PDB entry 8F1K | electron microscopy, 2.80 A resolution | chains M and B of the 10 polymer chains in the assembly

== Chain M ==
Name: RNA polymerase sigma-54 factor
Source organism: Escherichia coli
Reference sequence: P24255 (RP54_ECOLI); residue numbers follow UniProt; this construct covers 1-477
Amino-acid sequence (480 residues; numbered -2 to 477; the number before each row is that of its first residue; numbers below 1 keep their minus sign (Ser-2 is residue -2)):
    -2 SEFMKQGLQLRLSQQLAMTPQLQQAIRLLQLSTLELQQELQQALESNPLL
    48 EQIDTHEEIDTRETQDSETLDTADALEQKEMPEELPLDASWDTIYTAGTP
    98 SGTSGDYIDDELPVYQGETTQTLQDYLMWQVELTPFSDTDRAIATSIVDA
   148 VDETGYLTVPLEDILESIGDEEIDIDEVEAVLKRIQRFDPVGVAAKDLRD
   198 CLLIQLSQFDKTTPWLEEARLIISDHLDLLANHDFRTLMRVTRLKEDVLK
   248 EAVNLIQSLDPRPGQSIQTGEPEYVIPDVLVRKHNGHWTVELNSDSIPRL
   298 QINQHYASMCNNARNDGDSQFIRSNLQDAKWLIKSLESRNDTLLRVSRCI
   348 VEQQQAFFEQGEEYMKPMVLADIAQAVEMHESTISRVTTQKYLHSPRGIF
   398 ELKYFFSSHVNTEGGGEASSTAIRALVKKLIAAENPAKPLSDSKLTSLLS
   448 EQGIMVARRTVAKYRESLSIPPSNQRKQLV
Disordered / not traced: -2 to 10, 51-110
Sequence notes: expression tag (-2 to 0)
Swiss-Prot annotation at these positions:
  - DNA-binding region: Val366 to Thr385 (H-T-H motif)
  - motif: Ala454 to Arg462 (RPON box)

== Chain B ==
Molecule: 36-nt DNA strand
Sequence (36 nucleotides; row label = number of the first residue in the row):
    37 CGTTGTATTTATTGCAATTTTCGTGCCAATTTCTGG
Disordered / not traced: 37-38

== Interface between chain M and chain B ==
Contacting residue pairs (38; chain M residue first):
  Gln11(M) with DG50(B), phosphate contact; DC51(B), phosphate contact
  Leu13(M) with DT48(B), phosphate contact; DT49(B), phosphate contact; DG50(B), sugar contact
  Met15(M) with DG50(B), base contact
  Leu19(M) with DT48(B), base contact
  Ile23(M) with DG50(B), base contact
  Leu26(M) with DT49(B), base contact
  Gln324(M) with DT46(B), hydrogen bond to the phosphate
  Trp328(M) with DT48(B), base contact
  Lys331(M) with DT46(B), sugar contact; DA47(B), salt bridge to the phosphate
  Ser335(M) with DT49(B), hydrogen bond to the base
  Met376(M) with DG50(B), phosphate contact
  His377(M) with DG50(B), hydrogen bond to the phosphate; DC51(B), base contact
  Ser379(M) with DG50(B), base contact; DC51(B), hydrogen bond to the base; DA52(B), hydrogen bond to the base
  Thr380(M) with DT49(B), hydrogen bond to the phosphate; DG50(B), hydrogen bond to the phosphate
  Arg383(M) with DG50(B), hydrogen bond to the base
  Ser405(M) with DC58(B), hydrogen bond to the phosphate; DG59(B), hydrogen bond to the phosphate
  Ser417(M) with DG59(B), phosphate contact
  Met452(M) with DT60(B), phosphate contact
  Ala454(M) with DT60(B), hydrogen bond to the phosphate; DG61(B), phosphate contact
  Arg456(M) with DT60(B), base contact; DG61(B), base contact
  Thr457(M) with DG59(B), sugar contact; DT60(B), hydrogen bond to the phosphate
  Lys460(M) with DC58(B), salt bridge to the phosphate; DG59(B), salt bridge to the phosphate
  Tyr461(M) with DG59(B), hydrogen bond to the phosphate
  Asn471(M) with DT68(B), phosphate contact
  Lys474(M) with DT68(B), salt bridge to the phosphate
Also at the interface, not in a pair above, chain M (32 interface residues in all): Ala14, Gln18, Ala22, Asn229, His406, Val453, Arg455
Also at the interface, not in a pair above, chain B (16 interface residues in all): DT45, DC62, DC63, DT67

== Overview ==
Chain M and chain B form an interface of 32 and 16 residues respectively, with 13 hydrogen bonds and 4 salt
bridges. Polar pairs include Ser335(M)-DT49(B), Ser379(M)-DC51(B) and Ser379(M)-DA52(B).
Chain M is RNA polymerase sigma-54 factor (Escherichia coli) and chain B is a 36-nt DNA strand; the structure,
SigN RNA polymerase early-melted intermediate bound to full duplex DNA fragment dhsU36 (-12T), was determined
by electron microscopy (same publication as 8F1I and 8F1J).
